PDB entry 2EWG | X-ray diffraction, 2.48 A resolution | chains A and B

== Chain A (and B) ==
Name: farnesyl pyrophosphate synthase
Source organism: Trypanosoma brucei
Notes: EC 2.5.1.10; chain B of this document is another copy of the same molecule, construct and numbering; everything in this record applies to it too
UniProt: Q86C09 (Q86C09_9TRYP); numbering as in UniProt (aligned over 1-367)
Chain sequence (390 residues; each row starts with the number of its first residue; numbers below 1 keep their minus sign (Met-22 is residue -22)):
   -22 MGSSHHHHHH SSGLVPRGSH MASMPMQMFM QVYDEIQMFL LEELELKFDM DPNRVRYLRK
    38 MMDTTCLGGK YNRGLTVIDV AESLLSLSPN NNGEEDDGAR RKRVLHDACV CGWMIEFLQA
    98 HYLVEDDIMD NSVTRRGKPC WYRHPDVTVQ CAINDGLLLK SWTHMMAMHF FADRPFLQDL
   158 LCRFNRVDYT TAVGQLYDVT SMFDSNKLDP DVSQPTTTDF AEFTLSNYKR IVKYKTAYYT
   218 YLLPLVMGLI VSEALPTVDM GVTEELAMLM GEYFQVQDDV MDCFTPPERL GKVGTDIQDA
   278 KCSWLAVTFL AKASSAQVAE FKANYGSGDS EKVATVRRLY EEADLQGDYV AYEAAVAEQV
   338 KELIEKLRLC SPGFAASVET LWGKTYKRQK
Unresolved in the structure: -22 to 0
Construct notes: cloning artifact (-22 to -19, -12 to 0); expression tag (-18 to -13)
Bound ions: Mg2+ site 1: Asp103, Asp107 (together with minodronate); Mg2+ site 2: Asp255 (together with minodronate)
Ligand contacts:
  - minodronate (M0N; (1-hydroxy-2-imidazo[1,2-a]pyridin-3-ylethane-1,1-diyl)bis(phosphonic acid)): Tyr99, Leu100, Asp103, Asp104, Asp107, Arg112, Thr168, Gln172, Asp175, Lys212, Thr213, Tyr216, Gln252, Asp255, Lys269, Asp273
  - s-1,2-propanediol (PGO): Ala76, Arg80, Arg151
What the authors report for this chain:
  - binding site for minodronate: Lys212, Thr213, Gln252

== Chain A / chain B interface ==
Residue-residue contacts - 7 pairs, chain A then chain B:
  Ser291(A) - Asp56(B)
  Ser291(A) - Glu59(B)
  Ser292(A) - Asp56(B)  hydrogen bond (backbone-side chain)
  Ser292(A) - Ala353(B)  hydrogen bond (side chain-backbone)
  Ser292(A) - Ser354(B)  hydrogen bond (side chain-backbone)
  Ser292(A) - Thr357(B)  hydrogen bond
  Ala293(A) - Glu59(B)
Also at the interface, not in a pair above, chain A (7 interface residues in all): Asp196, Ser203, Ala290, Gln294
Also at the interface, not in a pair above, chain B (8 interface residues in all): Pro2, Glu356, Gln366

== Summary ==
The interface between chain A and chain B involves 7 residues on one side and 8 on the other; the contacts
include 4 hydrogen bonds. Polar pairs include Ser292(A)-Asp56(B), Ser292(A)-Ala353(B) and Ser292(A)-Ser354(B).
Ligands of chain A: minodronate and s-1,2-propanediol. The paper reports a binding site for minodronate at
Lys212(A), Thr213(A) and Gln252(A).
Both chains are farnesyl pyrophosphate synthase (Trypanosoma brucei). Entry 2EWG (T. brucei Farnesyl
Diphosphate Synthase Complexed with Minodronate) was determined by X-ray diffraction, deposited together with
2I19.
